7TAT - chains B and D of the 9 polymer chains in the assembly; structure by electron microscopy, 3.20 A resolution.

# Chain B
Name: Spike glycoprotein
Organism: Severe acute respiratory syndrome coronavirus 2
UniProt: P0DTC2 (SPIKE_SARS2); numbering as in UniProt (aligned over 1-1208)
Amino-acid sequence (1288 residues; each row starts with the number of its first residue):
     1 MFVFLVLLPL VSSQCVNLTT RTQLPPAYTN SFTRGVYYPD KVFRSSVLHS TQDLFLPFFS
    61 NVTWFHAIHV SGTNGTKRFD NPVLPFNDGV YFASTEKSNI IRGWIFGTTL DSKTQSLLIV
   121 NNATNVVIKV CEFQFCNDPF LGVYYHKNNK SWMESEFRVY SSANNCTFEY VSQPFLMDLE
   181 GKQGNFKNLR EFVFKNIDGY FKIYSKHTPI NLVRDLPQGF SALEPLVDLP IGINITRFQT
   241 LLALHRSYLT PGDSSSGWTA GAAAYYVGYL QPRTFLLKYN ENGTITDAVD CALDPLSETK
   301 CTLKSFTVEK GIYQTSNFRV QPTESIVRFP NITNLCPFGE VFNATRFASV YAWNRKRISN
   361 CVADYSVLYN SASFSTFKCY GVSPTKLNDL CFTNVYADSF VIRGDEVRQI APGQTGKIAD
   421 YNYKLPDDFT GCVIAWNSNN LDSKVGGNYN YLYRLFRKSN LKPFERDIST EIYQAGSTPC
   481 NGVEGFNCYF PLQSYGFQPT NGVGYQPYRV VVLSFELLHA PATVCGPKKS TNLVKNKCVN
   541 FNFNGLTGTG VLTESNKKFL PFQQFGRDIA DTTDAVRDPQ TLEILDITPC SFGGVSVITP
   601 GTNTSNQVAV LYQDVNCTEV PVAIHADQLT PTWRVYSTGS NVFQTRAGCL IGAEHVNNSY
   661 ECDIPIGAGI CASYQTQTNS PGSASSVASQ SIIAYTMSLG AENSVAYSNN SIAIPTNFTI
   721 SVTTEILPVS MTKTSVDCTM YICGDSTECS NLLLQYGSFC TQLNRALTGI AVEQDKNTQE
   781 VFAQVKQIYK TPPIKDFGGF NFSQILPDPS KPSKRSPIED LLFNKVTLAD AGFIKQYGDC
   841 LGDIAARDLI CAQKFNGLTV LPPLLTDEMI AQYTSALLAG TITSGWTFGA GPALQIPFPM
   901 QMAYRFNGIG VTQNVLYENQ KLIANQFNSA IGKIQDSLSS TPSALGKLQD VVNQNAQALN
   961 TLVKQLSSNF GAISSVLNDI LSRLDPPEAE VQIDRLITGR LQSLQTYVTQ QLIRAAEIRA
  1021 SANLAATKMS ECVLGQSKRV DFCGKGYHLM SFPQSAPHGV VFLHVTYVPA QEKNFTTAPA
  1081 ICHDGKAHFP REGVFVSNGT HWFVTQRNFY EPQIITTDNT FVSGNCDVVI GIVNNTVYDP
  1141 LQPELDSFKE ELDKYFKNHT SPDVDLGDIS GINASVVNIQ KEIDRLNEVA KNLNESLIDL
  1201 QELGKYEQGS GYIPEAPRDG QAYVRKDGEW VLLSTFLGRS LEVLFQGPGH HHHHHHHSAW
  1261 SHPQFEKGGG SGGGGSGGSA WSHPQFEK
Disordered / not traced: 1-26, 67-80, 97-98, 134, 142-164, 173-187, 213-214, 243-263, 470-488, 519, 622-640, 677-689, 828-855, 1141-1288
Disulfides: Cys131-Cys166, Cys291-Cys301, Cys336-Cys361, Cys379-Cys432, Cys391-Cys525, Cys538-Cys590, Cys617-Cys649, Cys662-Cys671, Cys738-Cys760, Cys743-Cys749, Cys1032-Cys1043, Cys1082-Cys1126
Glycans and other covalent adducts: N-acetylglucosamine (NAG) linked to Asn61, Asn122, Asn165, Asn234, Asn282, Asn331, Asn343, Asn603, Asn616, Asn657, Asn709, Asn717, Asn801, Asn1074, Asn1098, Asn1134
Construct notes: engineered mutation Gly682 (Arg in P0DTC2), Ser683 (Arg in P0DTC2), Ser685 (Arg in P0DTC2), Pro817 (Phe in P0DTC2), Pro892 (Ala in P0DTC2), Pro899 (Ala in P0DTC2), Pro942 (Ala in P0DTC2), Pro986 (Lys in P0DTC2), Pro987 (Val in P0DTC2); expression tag (1209-1288)
UniProt features mapped onto this chain:
  - region: Asn280 to Cys301 (Putative superantigen), Arg403 to Asp405 (Integrin-binding motif), Asn448 to Phe456 (Immunodominant HLA epitope recognized by the CD8+), Pro681, Ala684 (Putative superantigen), Ser816 to Tyr837 (Fusion peptide 1), Lys835 to Phe855 (Fusion peptide 2), Asp1163 to Glu1202 (Heptad repeat 2)
  - site: Arg815, Ser816 (Cleavage)
  - glycosylation: Asn17 (N-linked (GlcNAc...) (complex) asparagine), Asn61 (N-linked (GlcNAc...) (hybrid) asparagine), Asn74 (N-linked (GlcNAc...) (complex) asparagine), Asn122 (N-linked (GlcNAc...) (hybrid) asparagine), Asn149 (N-linked (GlcNAc...) (complex) asparagine), Asn165 (N-linked (GlcNAc...) (complex) asparagine), Asn234 (N-linked (GlcNAc...) (high mannose) asparagine), Asn282 (N-linked (GlcNAc...) (complex) asparagine), Thr323 (O-linked (GalNAc) threonine), Ser325 (O-linked (HexNAc...) serine), Asn331 (N-linked (GlcNAc...) (complex) asparagine), Asn343 (N-linked (GlcNAc...) (complex) asparagine), Asn603 (N-linked (GlcNAc...) (hybrid) asparagine), Asn616 (N-linked (GlcNAc...) (complex) asparagine), Asn657 (N-linked (GlcNAc...) (complex) asparagine), Thr676 (O-linked (GlcNAc...) threonine), Thr678 (O-linked (GlcNAc...) threonine), Asn709 (N-linked (GlcNAc...) (high mannose) asparagine), Asn717 (N-linked (GlcNAc...) (hybrid) asparagine), Asn801 (N-linked (GlcNAc...) (hybrid) asparagine) and 6 more in UniProt
  - natural variant: Leu5 (L5F: In strain: Iota/B.1.526), Ser13 (S13I: In strain: Epsilon/B.1.427/B.1.429), Leu18 (L18F: In strain: Beta/B.1.351, Gamma/P.1 and 1 more), Thr19 (T19I: In strain: Omicron/BQ.1.1, Omicron/XBB.1.5 and 1 more; T19R: In strain: Delta/B.1.617.2, Omicron/BA.2 and 4 more), Thr20 (T20N: In strain: Gamma/P.1), Leu24 to Ala27 (sequence variant, change not given here; In strain: Omicron/BA.2, Omicron/BA.2.12.1 and 6 more), Pro26 (P26S: In strain: Gamma/P.1), Gln52 (Q52H: In strain: Omicron/EG.5.1), Ala67 (A67V: In strain: Eta/B.1.525, Omicron/BA.1), His69 to Val70 (deletion: In strain: Alpha/B.1.1.7, Eta/B.1.525 and 5 more), Gly75 (G75V: In strain: Lambda/C.37), Thr76 (T76I: In strain: Lambda/C.37), 82 further natural variant entries in UniProt
  - mutagenesis: His69 to Val70 (Increased incorporation of cleaved spike into virions), Asn121 (N121Q: Partial loss of biliverdin affinity), Arg190 (R190K: Partial loss of biliverdin affinity), Asn234 (N234Q: Increased resistance to neutralizing antibodies), Asn331 (N331Q: Reduced viral infectivity), Asn343 (N343Q: Reduced viral infectivity), Leu452 (L452R: Increased resistance to neutralizing antibodies. Decreases HLA binding to NF9 epitope. Increased binding affinity to human ACE2), Tyr453 (Y453F: Decreased HLA binding to NF9 epitope. Increased binding affinity to human ACE2), Ala475 (A475V: Increased resistance to neutralizing antibodies), Val483 (V483A: Increased resistance to neutralizing antibodies), Glu484 (E484D: Increased replication in human TMEM106B overexpressing cells), Phe490 (F490L: Increased resistance to neutralizing antibodies and human covalescent sera neutralization), 12 further mutagenesis entries in UniProt
From the paper describing this entry:
  - mutagenesis - Y489H: decreased binding to S2K146
  - mutagenesis - Y489H (4.5-fold): decreased binding to ACE2
  - mutagenesis - Y489H: decreased growth

# Chain D
Name: S2K146 Fab heavy chain
Organism: Homo sapiens
Notes: antibody fragment or engineered binder
Amino-acid sequence (122 residues; numbered 1 to 122; the number before each row is that of its first residue):
     1 QVQLVESGGV VVQPGGSLRL SCAASGFTFH DHTMHWVRQA PGKGLEWVSL ITWNGGTIHY
    61 SDSVKGRFTI SRDNSKNSLY LQMNSLRTED TALYYCAKDL GRGGWYLPSD AWGQGTLVTV
   121 SS
Disordered / not traced: 121-122
Disulfides: Cys22-Cys96

# Chain B / chain D interface
Residue-residue contacts (4; chain B residue first):
  Tyr489(B) - Arg102(D)
  Phe490(B) - Arg102(D)  hydrogen bond (backbone-backbone)
  Gly496(B) - Gly26(D)
  Tyr505(B) - Gln1(D)
Also at the interface, not in a pair above, chain B (5 interface residues in all): Asn501
Also at the interface, not in a pair above, chain D (4 interface residues in all): Gly104

# Summary
The interface between chain B and chain D involves 5 residues on one side and 4 on the other, with 1 hydrogen
bond. Its one hydrogen bond, Phe490(B)-Arg102(D), is backbone to backbone. The paper reports that Y489H of
chain B reduces binding to S2K146; Y489H of chain B reduces binding to ACE2.
Chain B is Spike glycoprotein (Severe acute respiratory syndrome coronavirus 2) and chain D is S2K146 Fab
heavy chain (Homo sapiens); the structure, SARS-CoV-2 spike in complex with the S2K146 neutralizing antibody
Fab fragment (two receptor-binding domains open), was determined by electron microscopy, deposited together
with 7TAS.
